PDB entry 7S6R | X-ray diffraction, 1.89 A resolution | chains E and H of the 8 polymer chains in the assembly

Chain E:
Protein: Methane monooxygenase component A alpha chain
From: Methylosinus trichosporium OB3b
Notes: EC 1.-.-.-
UniProtKB: A0A2D2D5X0 (A0A2D2D5X0_METTR); residues 12-526 here = UniProt positions 12-526
Chain sequence (515 residues; numbered 12 to 526; the number before each row is that of its first residue):
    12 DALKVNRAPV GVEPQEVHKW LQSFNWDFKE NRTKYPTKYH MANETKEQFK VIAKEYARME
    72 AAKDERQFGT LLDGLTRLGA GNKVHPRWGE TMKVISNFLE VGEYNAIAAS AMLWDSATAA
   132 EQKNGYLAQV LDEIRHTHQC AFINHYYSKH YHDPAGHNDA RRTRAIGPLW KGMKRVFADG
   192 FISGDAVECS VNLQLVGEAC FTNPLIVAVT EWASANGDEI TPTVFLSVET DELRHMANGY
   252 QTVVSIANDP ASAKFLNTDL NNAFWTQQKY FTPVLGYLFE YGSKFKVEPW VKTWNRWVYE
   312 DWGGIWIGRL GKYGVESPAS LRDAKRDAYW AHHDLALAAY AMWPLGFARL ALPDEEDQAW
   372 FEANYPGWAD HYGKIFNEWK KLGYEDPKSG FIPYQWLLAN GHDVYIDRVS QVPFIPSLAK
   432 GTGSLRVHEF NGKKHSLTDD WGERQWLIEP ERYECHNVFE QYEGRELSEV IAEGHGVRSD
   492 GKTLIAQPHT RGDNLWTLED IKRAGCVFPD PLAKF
Bound ions: Fe ion site 1: Glu114, Glu144, His147 (together with benzoic acid); Fe ion site 2: Glu144, Glu209, Glu243, His246 (together with benzoic acid)
Residues lining bound ligands: benzoic acid (BEZ): Leu110, Glu114, Ala117, Glu144, His147, Phe188, Phe192, Leu204, Gly208, Glu209, Thr213, Leu216, Glu243, His246

Chain H:
Protein: Methane monooxygenase regulatory protein B
From: Methylosinus trichosporium OB3b
UniProtKB: A0A2D2D0T8 (A0A2D2D0T8_METTR); residue numbers follow UniProt; this construct covers 2-133
Chain sequence (132 residues; each row starts with the number of its first residue):
     2 SSAANAYNAG IMQKTGKAFA DEFFAEENQV VHESNAVVLV LMKSDEIDAI IEDIVLKGGK
    62 AKNPSIVVED KAGFWWIKAD GAIEIDAAEA GELLGKPFSV YDLLINVSST VGRAYTLGTK
   122 FTITSELMGL DR
Sequence notes: engineered mutation Ala5 (His in A0A2D2D0T8)
What the authors report for this chain:
  - mutagenesis - H5A: decreased catalytic activity (citing earlier work)

Chain E / chain H interface:
Residue-residue contacts - 120 pairs, chain E then chain H:
  Pro25(E) - Tyr102(H)
  Gln59(E) - Tyr116(H)
  Gln59(E) - Thr117(H)  hydrogen bond (backbone-side chain)
  Phe60(E) - Ala115(H)
  Phe60(E) - Tyr116(H)  hydrophobic
  Phe60(E) - Thr117(H)
  Lys61(E) - Tyr102(H)  hydrogen bond (backbone-side chain)
  Glu66(E) - Tyr102(H)
  Arg69(E) - Ser100(H)
  Arg69(E) - Tyr102(H)
  Arg69(E) - Asp103(H)  salt bridge
  Met70(E) - Tyr102(H)  hydrophobic
  Met70(E) - Leu105(H)  hydrophobic
  Ala73(E) - Ile106(H)  hydrophobic
  Lys74(E) - Leu105(H)
  Lys74(E) - Ile106(H)
  Arg77(E) - Ser45(H)  hydrogen bond
  Arg77(E) - Glu47(H)  salt bridge
  Arg77(E) - Ile106(H)
  Arg77(E) - Asn107(H)  hydrogen bond
  Asn214(E) - Ser110(H)  hydrogen bond
  Asn214(E) - Val112(H)
  Val218(E) - Phe75(H)
  Thr221(E) - Phe75(H)
  Glu222(E) - Lys72(H)
  Leu237(E) - Met43(H)
  Leu237(E) - Gly74(H)
  Leu237(E) - Phe75(H)  hydrophobic
  Leu237(E) - Ser109(H)  hydrogen bond (backbone-side chain)
  Ser238(E) - Met43(H)
  Glu240(E) - Ser109(H)
  Glu240(E) - Ser110(H)  hydrogen bond
  Thr241(E) - Leu105(H)
  Thr241(E) - Ile106(H)
  Thr241(E) - Val108(H)
  Thr241(E) - Ser109(H)  hydrogen bond (backbone-backbone)
  Leu244(E) - Val108(H)  hydrophobic
  Leu244(E) - Ser109(H)
  Leu244(E) - Thr111(H)
  Leu244(E) - Ala115(H)  hydrophobic
  Leu244(E) - Phe122(H)  hydrophobic
  Met247(E) - Ser110(H)
  Met247(E) - Thr111(H)
  Tyr251(E) - Arg114(H)
  Tyr251(E) - Leu128(H)
  Tyr251(E) - Met129(H)  hydrogen bond (side chain-backbone)
  Val255(E) - Met129(H)
  Val255(E) - Gly130(H)
  Val255(E) - Leu131(H)  hydrophobic
  Asn259(E) - Gly130(H)  hydrogen bond (side chain-backbone)
  Asn259(E) - Leu131(H)
  Glu299(E) - Tyr8(H)  hydrogen bond
  Val302(E) - Phe20(H)  hydrophobic
  Val302(E) - Phe24(H)  hydrophobic
  Lys303(E) - Met13(H)  hydrogen bond (side chain-backbone)
  Lys303(E) - Lys15(H)  hydrogen bond (side chain-backbone)
  Lys303(E) - Phe20(H)
  Asn306(E) - Ile12(H)
  Asn306(E) - Met13(H)
  Asn306(E) - Phe24(H)
  Arg307(E) - Tyr8(H)  hydrogen bond (side chain-backbone)
  Arg307(E) - Met13(H)
  Arg307(E) - Trp77(H)
  Arg307(E) - Lys79(H)
  Trp308(E) - Tyr8(H)
  Trp308(E) - Trp77(H)
  Trp308(E) - Val112(H)  hydrophobic
  Tyr310(E) - Asn29(H)  hydrogen bond (side chain-backbone)
  Tyr310(E) - Val31(H)  hydrogen bond (side chain-backbone)
  Tyr310(E) - Val32(H)  hydrophobic
  Tyr310(E) - His33(H)  hydrogen bond
  Glu311(E) - Ile12(H)
  Asp312(E) - Val39(H)
  Asp312(E) - Trp77(H)
  Asp312(E) - Lys79(H)  salt bridge
  Asp312(E) - Val112(H)
  Gly314(E) - Val32(H)
  Gly315(E) - His33(H)
  Gly315(E) - Glu34(H)
  Gly315(E) - Ser35(H)  hydrogen bond (backbone-backbone)
  Ile316(E) - Ser35(H)
  Ile316(E) - Ala37(H)
  Ile316(E) - Val38(H)  hydrophobic
  Ile316(E) - Val112(H)
  Ile316(E) - Gly113(H)
  Ile316(E) - Arg114(H)  hydrogen bond (backbone-side chain)
  Trp317(E) - Val112(H)
  Trp317(E) - Gly113(H)
  Trp317(E) - Arg114(H)
  Ile318(E) - Val32(H)  hydrophobic
  Gly319(E) - Val32(H)
  Gly319(E) - Glu34(H)
  Arg320(E) - Glu34(H)  salt bridge
  Arg320(E) - Ser35(H)
  Arg320(E) - Ser126(H)  hydrogen bond (side chain-backbone)
  Arg320(E) - Glu127(H)
  Arg320(E) - Leu128(H)
  Arg320(E) - Asp132(H)  salt bridge
  Leu321(E) - Leu128(H)
  Leu321(E) - Leu131(H)  hydrophobic
  Lys323(E) - Glu34(H)  salt bridge
  Tyr324(E) - Leu128(H)  hydrophobic
  Tyr324(E) - Leu131(H)  hydrogen bond (side chain-backbone)
  Tyr324(E) - Asp132(H)  hydrogen bond
  Ser328(E) - Val31(H)
  Ser328(E) - Val32(H)  hydrogen bond (side chain-backbone)
  Leu332(E) - Gln30(H)
  Leu332(E) - Val31(H)  hydrophobic
  Leu332(E) - Val32(H)  hydrophobic
  Arg333(E) - Glu27(H)  salt bridge
  Arg333(E) - Gln30(H)
  Lys336(E) - Phe24(H)  hydrogen bond (side chain-backbone)
  Lys336(E) - Asn29(H)  hydrogen bond (side chain-backbone)
  Lys336(E) - Gln30(H)
  Arg337(E) - Phe25(H)
  Tyr340(E) - Ala21(H)
  Tyr340(E) - Phe25(H)  hydrophobic
  Ala374(E) - Gly17(H)
  Pro377(E) - Gly17(H)
  Pro377(E) - Lys18(H)
Also at the interface, not in a pair above, chain E (58 interface residues in all): Gln26, Ser225, Thr234, Ala248, Thr304, Trp305, Trp313, Ala339
Also at the interface, not in a pair above, chain H (59 interface residues in all): Ala7, Gln14, Thr16, Glu28, Val41, Ala73

Overview:
58 residues of chain E and 59 residues of chain H are in contact, with 25 hydrogen bonds and 7 salt bridges.
Polar pairs include Arg69(E)-Asp103(H), Arg77(E)-Glu47(H) and Asp312(E)-Lys79(H). Ligands of chain E: benzoic
acid. Glu114(E), Glu144(E) and His147(E) coordinate Fe ion site 1. The paper reports that H5A of chain H
reduces catalytic activity.
Chain E is Methane monooxygenase component A alpha chain and chain H is Methane monooxygenase regulatory
protein B, both from Methylosinus trichosporium OB3b; the structure, Complex structure of Methane
monooxygenase hydroxylase and regulatory subunit with H5A mutation, was determined by X-ray diffraction,
deposited together with 7S6Q, 7S6S, 7S6T and 7S7H.
